Entry 2Z6Y (X-ray diffraction, 2.00 A resolution); this record covers chain A.

[Chain A]
Protein: Fluorescent protein Dronpa
Organism: Echinophyllia sp. SC22
Reference sequence: Q5TLG6 (Q5TLG6_9CNID); numbering as in UniProt; present here: 1-61, 65-224
Amino-acid sequence (225 residues; numbered -2 to 224; 2 numbers in that range are skipped by the numbering (no residue carries them; nothing is unmodelled there); the number before each row is that of its first residue; numbers below 1 keep their minus sign (Gly-2 is residue -2)):
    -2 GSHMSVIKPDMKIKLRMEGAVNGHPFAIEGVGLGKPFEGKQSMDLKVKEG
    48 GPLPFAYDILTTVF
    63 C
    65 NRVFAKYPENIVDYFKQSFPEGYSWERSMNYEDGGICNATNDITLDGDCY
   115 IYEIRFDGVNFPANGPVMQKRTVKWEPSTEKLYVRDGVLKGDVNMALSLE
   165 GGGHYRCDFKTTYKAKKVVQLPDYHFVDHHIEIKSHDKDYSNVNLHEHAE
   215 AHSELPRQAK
Disordered / not traced: -2 to 1, 219-224
Sequence notes: expression tag (-2 to 0)
Modified residues: Cys63 ([(4Z)-2-[(1R)-1-amino-2-mercaptoethyl]-4-(4-hydroxybenzylidene)-5-oxo-4,5-dihydro-1H-imidazol-1-yl]acetic acid; GYC)
Glycans and other covalent adducts: covalent link Phe61-Cys63; covalent link Cys63-Asn65

[Overview]
Chain A is Fluorescent protein Dronpa (Echinophyllia sp. SC22); the structure, Crystal structure of a
photoswitchable GFP-like protein Dronpa in the bright-state, was determined by X-ray diffraction, deposited
together with 2Z6X, 2Z6Z and 2Z1O.
